PDB entry 3T5Z | X-ray diffraction, 1.65 A resolution | chain A

== Chain A ==
Molecule: Carbonic anhydrase 2
Organism: Homo sapiens
Notes: EC 4.2.1.1
Reference sequence: P00918 (CAH2_HUMAN); the author numbering skips numbers that UniProt does not, so the offset changes along the chain: 2-125 = UniProt 2-125; 127-261 = UniProt 126-260
Amino-acid sequence (259 residues; numbered 2 to 261; 1 number in that range is skipped by the numbering (no residue carries it; nothing is unmodelled there); the number before each row is that of its first residue):
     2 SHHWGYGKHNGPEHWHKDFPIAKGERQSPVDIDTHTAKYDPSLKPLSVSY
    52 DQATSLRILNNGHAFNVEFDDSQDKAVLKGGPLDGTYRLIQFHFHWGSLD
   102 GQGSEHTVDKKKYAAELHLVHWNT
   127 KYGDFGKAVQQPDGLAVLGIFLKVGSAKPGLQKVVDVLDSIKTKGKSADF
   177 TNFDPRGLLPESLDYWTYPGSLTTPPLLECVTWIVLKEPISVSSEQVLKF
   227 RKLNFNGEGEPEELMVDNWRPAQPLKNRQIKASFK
Not modelled in the structure: 2
Bound ions: Zn2+: His94, His96, His119 (together with N-methoxybenzenesulfonamide); mercuribenzoic acid Hg near Cys206 (its only coordinating residue here)
Small-molecule neighbours:
  - N-methoxybenzenesulfonamide (B09): Gln92, His94, His96, His119, Val121, Phe131, Val143, Leu198, Thr199, Thr200, Trp209
  - mercuribenzoic acid (MBO): Val135, Gln136, Gln137, Pro138, Glu205, Cys206
Curated features (UniProtKB/Swiss-Prot):
  - active site: His64 (Proton donor/acceptor)
  - binding site (Zn(2+)): His94, His96, His119
  - binding site (substrate): Thr199, Thr200
  - site: Tyr7 (Fine-tunes the proton-transfer properties of H-64), Asn62 (Fine-tunes the proton-transfer properties of H-64), Asn67 (Fine-tunes the proton-transfer properties of H-64), Gln92 (Involved in the binding of some activators, including histamine and L-histidine)
  - modified residue: Ser2 (N-acetylserine), Ser166 (Phosphoserine), Ser173 (Phosphoserine)

== In short ==
Chain A binds N-methoxybenzenesulfonamide and mercuribenzoic acid. His94, His96 and His119 form the Zn2+ site.
From UniProt: active-site residue His64, 3 Zn2+-binding residues and substrate-binding residues Thr199 and
Thr200.
Chain A is Carbonic anhydrase 2 (Homo sapiens); the structure, Crystal structure of the human carbonic
anhydrase II in complex with N-methoxy-benzenesulfonamide, was determined by X-ray diffraction together with
3T5U from the same study.
